Entry 1KGN (X-ray diffraction, 1.85 A resolution); this record covers chains A and B.

[Chain A (and B)]
Protein: Ribonucleotide reductase protein R2F
Organism: Corynebacterium ammoniagenes
Notes: chain B of this document is another copy of the same molecule, construct and numbering; everything in this record applies to it too
UniProtKB: O69274 (O69274_CORAM); residues 1-329 here = UniProt positions 1-329
Chain sequence (329 residues; numbered 1 to 329; the number before each row is that of its first residue):
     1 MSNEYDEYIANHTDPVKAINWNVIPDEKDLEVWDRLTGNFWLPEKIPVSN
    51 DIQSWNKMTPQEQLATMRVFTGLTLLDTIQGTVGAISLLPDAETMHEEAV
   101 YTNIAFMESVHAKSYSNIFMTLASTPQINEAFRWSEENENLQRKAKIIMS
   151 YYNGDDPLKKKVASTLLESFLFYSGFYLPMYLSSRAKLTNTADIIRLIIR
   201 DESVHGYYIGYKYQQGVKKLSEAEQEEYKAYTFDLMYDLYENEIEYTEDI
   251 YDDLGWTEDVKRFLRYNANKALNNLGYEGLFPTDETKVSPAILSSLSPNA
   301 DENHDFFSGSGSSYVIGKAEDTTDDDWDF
Disordered / not traced: 1, 298-329
Bound ions: Fe ion site 1: D77, E108, H111; Fe ion site 2: E108, E168, E202, H205

[Chain A / chain B interface]
Pairs across the interface (113):
  S2(A) with D238(B), hydrogen bond (backbone-side chain)
  E4(A) with Y151(B), hydrogen bond; K159(B), salt bridge; Y231(B)
  Y5(A) with R143(B); I147(B); S150(B); Y151(B); D238(B), hydrogen bond
  D6(A) with R143(B), salt bridge
  Y8(A) with K146(B); M149(B); S150(B); N153(B)
  I9(A) with R143(B); K146(B)
  H12(A) with K146(B), hydrogen bond (backbone-side chain)
  T13(A) with K146(B), hydrogen bond (backbone-side chain)
  D14(A) with K146(B), hydrogen bond (backbone-side chain)
  P15(A) with E136(B); Q142(B)
  V16(A) with L75(B); I79(B), hydrophobic; Q142(B), hydrogen bond (backbone-side chain); K146(B); M149(B), hydrophobic
  K17(A) with L75(B); T78(B); E136(B)
  A18(A) with T74(B); L75(B); T78(B); F132(B)
  I19(A) with T74(B); T78(B), hydrogen bond (backbone-side chain); A112(B), hydrophobic; F132(B)
  N20(A) with S116(B); F132(B)
  W21(A) with K113(B); S116(B), hydrogen bond (backbone-side chain); M120(B)
  N22(A) with M120(B); I128(B)
  W33(A) with F106(B), hydrophobic; S109(B); K113(B)
  T37(A) with L42(B); F106(B)
  F40(A) with F40(B), hydrophobic
  L42(A) with T37(B)
  T74(A) with A18(B); I19(B)
  L75(A) with V16(B); K17(B); A18(B), hydrophobic
  T78(A) with K17(B); A18(B); I19(B), hydrogen bond (side chain-backbone); M95(B)
  I79(A) with V16(B), hydrophobic
  G81(A) with T102(B)
  T82(A) with E98(B)
  I86(A) with I86(B), hydrophobic; L89(B), hydrophobic
  L89(A) with I86(B), hydrophobic
  M95(A) with T78(B)
  E98(A) with T82(B)
  A99(A) with S109(B)
  T102(A) with G81(B); A105(B); F106(B); S109(B), hydrogen bond
  N103(A) with F106(B)
  A105(A) with T102(B)
  F106(A) with W33(B), hydrophobic; T37(B); T102(B); N103(B); F106(B), hydrophobic
  S109(A) with W33(B); A99(B); T102(B), hydrogen bond
  A112(A) with I19(B), hydrophobic
  K113(A) with W21(B); W33(B)
  S116(A) with N20(B); W21(B), hydrogen bond (side chain-backbone)
  M120(A) with W21(B); N22(B)
  F132(A) with A18(B); I19(B); N20(B)
  E136(A) with P15(B)
  Q142(A) with P15(B); V16(B), hydrogen bond (side chain-backbone)
  K146(A) with Y8(B); I9(B); H12(B), hydrogen bond (side chain-backbone); T13(B); D14(B), hydrogen bond (side chain-backbone); V16(B)
  I147(A) with Y5(B)
  M149(A) with Y8(B); V16(B), hydrophobic
  S150(A) with Y5(B); Y8(B)
  Y151(A) with E4(B); Y5(B)
  N153(A) with Y8(B), hydrogen bond
  K159(A) with E4(B), salt bridge
  D238(A) with N3(B); Y5(B), hydrogen bond
Also at the interface, not in a pair above, chain A (59 interface residues in all): L30, T71, V110, T125, I128, A145, Y231
Also at the interface, not in a pair above, chain B (59 interface residues in all): L30, T71, V110, T125, A145

[Summary]
The chain A/chain B interface involves 59 residues from each chain, with 18 hydrogen bonds and 3 salt bridges.
Among the polar pairs are E4(A)-K159(B), D6(A)-R143(B) and S2(A)-D238(B). The Fe ion site 1 is built by
D77(A), E108(A) and H111(A).
Chain A and chain B are both Ribonucleotide reductase protein R2F (Corynebacterium ammoniagenes); the
structure, R2F from Corynebacterium Ammoniagenes in its oxidised, Fe containing, form, was determined by X-ray
diffraction together with 1KGO and 1KGP from the same study.
